Entry 3U5J (X-ray diffraction, 1.60 A resolution); this record covers chain A.

# Chain A
Protein: Bromodomain-containing protein 4
From: Homo sapiens
Reference sequence: O60885 (BRD4_HUMAN); residue numbers follow UniProt; this construct covers 42-168
Sequence (127 residues; each row starts with the number of its first residue):
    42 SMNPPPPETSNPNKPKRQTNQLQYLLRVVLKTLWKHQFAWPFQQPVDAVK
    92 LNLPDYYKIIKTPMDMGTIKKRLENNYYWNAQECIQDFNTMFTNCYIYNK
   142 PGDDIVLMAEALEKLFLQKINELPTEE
Differences from the reference sequence: cloning artifact (43)
Swiss-Prot annotation at these positions:
  - site: Asn-140 (Acetylated histone binding)
  - cross-link: Lys-99 (Glycyl lysine isopeptide (Lys-Gly) (interchain with G-Cter in SUMO2))
  - natural variant: Asp-145 (D145G: Found in a patient with a neurodevelopmental syndrome; uncertain significance)
  - mutagenesis: Asn-140 (N140A: Abolishes binding to acetylated histones)
Ligand contacts: alprazolam (08H; 8-chloro-1-methyl-6-phenyl-4H-[1,2,4]triazolo[4,3-a][1,4]benzodiazepine): Trp-81, Pro-82, Phe-83, Val-87, Leu-92, Leu-94, Tyr-97, Cys-136, Tyr-139, Asn-140, Asp-145, Ile-146, Met-149
What the authors report for this chain:
  - conformationally variable residues (side-chain flip): Ile-146
  - binding site for alprazolam: Tyr-97, Asn-140

# Overview
Bound to chain A: alprazolam. UniProt lists one mutagenesis site. From the paper: a binding site for
alprazolam at Tyr-97 and Asn-140; conformational variability at Ile-146.
Chain A is Bromodomain-containing protein 4 (Homo sapiens); the structure, Crystal Structure of the first
bromodomain of human BRD4 in complex with Alprazolam, was determined by X-ray diffraction, deposited together
with 3U5K and 3U5L.
